Entry 7RJE (electron microscopy, 3.30 A resolution); this record covers chains K and D of the 18 polymer chains in the assembly.

# Chain K
Protein: Cytochrome b
Organism: Candida albicans (strain SC5314 / ATCC MYA-2876)
UniProtKB: P0C8L0 (CYB_CANAL); residue numbers follow UniProt; this construct covers 1-387
Amino-acid sequence (387 residues; row label = number of the first residue in the row):
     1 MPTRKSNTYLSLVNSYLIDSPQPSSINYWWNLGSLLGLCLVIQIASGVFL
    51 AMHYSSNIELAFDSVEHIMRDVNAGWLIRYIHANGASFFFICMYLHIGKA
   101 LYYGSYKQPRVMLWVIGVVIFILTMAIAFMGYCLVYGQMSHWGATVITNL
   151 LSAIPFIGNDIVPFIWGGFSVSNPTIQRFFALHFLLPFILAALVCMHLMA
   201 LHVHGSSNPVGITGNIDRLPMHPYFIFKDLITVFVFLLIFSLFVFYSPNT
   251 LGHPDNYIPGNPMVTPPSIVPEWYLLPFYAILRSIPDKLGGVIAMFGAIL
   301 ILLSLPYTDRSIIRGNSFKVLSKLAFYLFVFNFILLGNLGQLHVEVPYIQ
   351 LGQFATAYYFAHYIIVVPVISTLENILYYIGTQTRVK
Disordered / not traced: 385-387
UniProt features mapped onto this chain:
  - binding site (heme b): His82, His96, His183, His197
Bound ions: heme Fe site 1: His82, His183; heme Fe site 2: His96, His197
Residues lining bound ligands:
  - heme (HEM), molecule 1: Trp29, Trp30, Asn31, Leu32, Gly33, Ser34, Leu36, Gly37, Phe89, Met93, His96, Ile97, Lys99, Ala100, Ser105, Arg110, Leu113, Trp114, Gly117, Val118, Ile120, Phe121, Val194, His197, Leu198, Leu201, Ser206, Ser207
  - heme (HEM), molecule 2: Leu40, Gln43, Ile44, Gly47, Val48, Leu50, Tyr54, Val65, Ile68, Arg79, His82, Ala83, Ala86, Phe89, Phe90, Ile127, Ala128, Gly131, Tyr132, Leu134, Val135, His183, Phe184, Pro187, Asn256, Glu272, Tyr274
  - ZL5 (3-[2-fluoro-5-(trifluoromethyl)phenyl]-7-methyl-1-[(2-methyl-2H-tetrazol-5-yl)methyl]-1H-indazole): Met125, Ala126, Ala128, Phe129, Tyr132, Met139, Gly143, Ile147, Ile269, Val270, Pro271, Glu272, Tyr274, Leu275, Tyr279, Met295, Phe296
Reported in the primary citation:
  - conformationally variable residues (side-chain flip): Glu272
  - binding site for ZL5: Phe129, Tyr132, Gly143, Pro271, Glu272, Leu275, Tyr279

# Chain D
Protein: Ubiquinol--cytochrome-c reductase catalytic subunit
Organism: Candida albicans (strain SC5314 / ATCC MYA-2876)
UniProtKB: A0A1D8PHA3 (A0A1D8PHA3_CANAL); residue numbers follow UniProt; this construct covers 1-288
Amino-acid sequence (288 residues; each row starts with the number of its first residue):
     1 MFRTAYKTMNQSMVQKFIAGGVGVTGLTASYLLYQDSMTADAMTAAEHGL
    51 HPPAYNWPHNGMFETFDHASIRRGFQVYREVCAACHSLDRIAWRNLVGVS
   101 HTTSEAKAMAEELEYDDEPDDEGKPRKRPGKLADYIPGPYENEQAARAAN
   151 QGAYPPDLSLIVKARHGGSDYIFSLLTGYPDEPPAGVVLPEGSNYNPYFP
   201 GGAIAMGRVLFDDLVEYEDGTPATTSQMAKDVSTFLNWASEPEHDDRKKW
   251 GLKALVVLSSLYLLSIWVKRFKWTPIKNRKFRFDPPKK
Disordered / not traced: 1-43, 287-288
UniProt features mapped onto this chain:
  - binding site (heme c): Cys82, Cys85, His86
Covalently attached groups: heme c (HEC) linked to Cys82, Cys85
Bound ions: heme c Fe near His86 (its only coordinating residue here)
Residues lining bound ligands: heme c (HEC): Val81, His86, Asn150, Ala153, Tyr154, Pro155, Pro156, Leu158, Ile161, Arg165, Tyr171, Ile172, Leu175, Leu176, Phe199, Pro200, Ile204, Ala205, Met206, Val209, Leu210, Val232, Leu236

# Interface between chain K and chain D
Pairs across the interface - 68 pairs, chain K then chain D:
  Ser24(K) with Trp273(D); Arg279(D)
  Tyr28(K) with Lys269(D), hydrogen bond; Arg270(D)
  Phe62(K) with Arg90(D); Leu160(D), hydrophobic
  Asp63(K) with Arg90(D), salt bridge
  Glu66(K) with Arg90(D); Leu160(D)
  Met69(K) with Lys163(D)
  Arg70(K) with Arg90(D); Ile91(D); Ser159(D), hydrogen bond (side chain-backbone); Leu160(D); Ala239(D), hydrogen bond (side chain-backbone); Ser240(D); Pro242(D)
  Asp71(K) with Arg94(D), salt bridge; Tyr135(D)
  Trp76(K) with Glu243(D); Arg247(D)
  Tyr80(K) with Lys163(D)
  Asp217(K) with Arg279(D), salt bridge
  Leu219(K) with Ile276(D), hydrophobic
  Pro223(K) with Lys272(D)
  Tyr224(K) with Lys272(D); Trp273(D); Ile276(D), hydrophobic
  Phe225(K) with Trp273(D), hydrophobic
  Phe227(K) with Val268(D), hydrophobic
  Lys228(K) with Lys269(D); Trp273(D)
  Ile231(K) with Tyr262(D), hydrophobic; Ser265(D); Ile266(D), hydrophobic; Lys269(D)
  Phe234(K) with Leu261(D), hydrophobic; Tyr262(D), hydrophobic; Ser265(D)
  Val235(K) with Tyr262(D), hydrophobic
  Leu237(K) with Leu258(D)
  Leu238(K) with Leu255(D); Leu258(D)
  Ser241(K) with Ala254(D); Leu258(D)
  Leu242(K) with Leu255(D), hydrophobic
  Val244(K) with Arg247(D)
  Phe245(K) with Arg247(D), hydrogen bond (backbone-side chain); Trp250(D), hydrophobic; Gly251(D); Ala254(D), hydrophobic
  Tyr246(K) with Met62(D); Lys248(D), hydrogen bond (side chain-backbone); Gly251(D), hydrogen bond (side chain-backbone); Leu252(D), hydrogen bond (side chain-backbone); Leu255(D), hydrophobic
  Pro248(K) with Arg247(D)
  Asn249(K) with Lys163(D); Glu241(D), hydrogen bond
  Pro254(K) with Lys163(D); Ala164(D); Arg165(D); His166(D)
  Tyr257(K) with Leu160(D); Lys163(D)
  Ile258(K) with Ala164(D), hydrophobic; Arg165(D)
  Pro259(K) with Arg90(D)
Other interface residues (no listed pair), chain K (36 interface residues in all): Leu230, His253, Asp255
Other interface residues (no listed pair), chain D (38 interface residues in all): Phe63, Asp246, Ser259

# Summary
36 residues of chain K and 38 residues of chain D are in contact, with 8 hydrogen bonds and 3 salt bridges.
Among the polar pairs are Asp63(K)-Arg90(D), Asp71(K)-Arg94(D) and Asp217(K)-Arg279(D). Chain K binds heme and
compound ZL5. From the paper: a binding site for ZL5 at Phe129(K), Tyr132(K) and Gly143(K) among others;
conformational variability at Glu272(K).
Chain K is Cytochrome b and chain D is Ubiquinol--cytochrome-c reductase catalytic subunit, both from Candida
albicans (strain SC5314 / ATCC MYA-2876); the structure, Complex III2 from Candida albicans, Inz-5 bound, was
determined by electron microscopy together with 7RJA, 7RJB, 7RJC and 7RJD from the same study.
